1LRN - chains A and B; structure by X-ray diffraction, 2.10 A resolution.

[Chain A]
Name: KDO-8-phosphate synthetase
From: Aquifex aeolicus
Notes: EC 4.1.2.16
UniProt: O66496 (KDSA_AQUAE); residues 1001-1267 here correspond to UniProt positions 1-267 (UniProt number = residue number - 1000)
Chain sequence (267 residues; row label = number of the first residue in the row):
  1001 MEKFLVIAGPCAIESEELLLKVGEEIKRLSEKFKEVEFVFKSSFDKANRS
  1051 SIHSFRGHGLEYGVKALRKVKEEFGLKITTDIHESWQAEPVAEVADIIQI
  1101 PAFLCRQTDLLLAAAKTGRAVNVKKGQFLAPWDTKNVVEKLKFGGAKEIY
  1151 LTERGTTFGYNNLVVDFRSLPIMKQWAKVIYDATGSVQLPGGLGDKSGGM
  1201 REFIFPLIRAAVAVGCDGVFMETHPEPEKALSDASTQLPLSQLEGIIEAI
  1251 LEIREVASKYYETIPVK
Not modelled in the structure: 1001, 1194-1197, 1265-1267
Sequence notes: engineered mutation Gly-1185 (His185 in O66496)
Metal / ion sites: Cd2+: Cys-1011, Glu-1222, Asp-1233

[Chain B]
Name: KDO-8-phosphate synthetase
From: Aquifex aeolicus
Notes: EC 4.1.2.16
UniProt: O66496 (KDSA_AQUAE); residues 2001-2267 here correspond to UniProt positions 1-267 (UniProt number = residue number - 2000)
Chain sequence (267 residues; numbered 2001 to 2267; the number before each row is that of its first residue):
  2001 MEKFLVIAGPCAIESEELLLKVGEEIKRLSEKFKEVEFVFKSSFDKANRS
  2051 SIHSFRGHGLEYGVKALRKVKEEFGLKITTDIHESWQAEPVAEVADIIQI
  2101 PAFLCRQTDLLLAAAKTGRAVNVKKGQFLAPWDTKNVVEKLKFGGAKEIY
  2151 LTERGTTFGYNNLVVDFRSLPIMKQWAKVIYDATGSVQLPGGLGDKSGGM
  2201 REFIFPLIRAAVAVGCDGVFMETHPEPEKALSDASTQLPLSQLEGIIEAI
  2251 LEIREVASKYYETIPVK
Not modelled in the structure: 2001-2002, 2191-2198, 2265-2267
Sequence notes: engineered mutation Gly-2185 (His185 in O66496)
Metal / ion sites: Cd2+: Cys-2011, Glu-2222, Asp-2233

[Interface between chain A and chain B]
Pairs across the interface (61):
  Ala-1047(A) / Arg-2106(B)
  Ala-1047(A) / Gln-2107(B)
  Ala-1047(A) / Thr-2108(B)  hydrogen bond (backbone-backbone)
  Asn-1048(A) / Arg-2106(B)  hydrogen bond (backbone-side chain)
  Asn-1048(A) / Gln-2107(B)
  Arg-1049(A) / Lys-2140(B)  hydrogen bond (backbone-side chain)
  Ser-1050(A) / Arg-2106(B)  hydrogen bond
  Ser-1050(A) / Asn-2136(B)
  Ser-1050(A) / Lys-2140(B)
  Ile-1052(A) / Thr-2108(B)
  Ile-1052(A) / Lys-2140(B)
  Ile-1052(A) / Phe-2143(B)  hydrophobic
  His-1053(A) / Glu-2139(B)  salt bridge
  Arg-1056(A) / Thr-2108(B)
  Arg-1056(A) / Asp-2109(B)  salt bridge
  Glu-1084(A) / Glu-2084(B)
  Glu-1084(A) / Ser-2085(B)  hydrogen bond
  Ser-1085(A) / Glu-2084(B)  hydrogen bond
  Phe-1103(A) / Phe-2103(B)
  Phe-1103(A) / Arg-2106(B)
  Phe-1103(A) / Gln-2107(B)
  Phe-1103(A) / Phe-2128(B)  hydrophobic
  Leu-1104(A) / Leu-2104(B)  hydrophobic
  Leu-1104(A) / Gln-2107(B)
  Arg-1106(A) / Ala-2047(B)
  Arg-1106(A) / Asn-2048(B)  hydrogen bond (side chain-backbone)
  Arg-1106(A) / Ser-2050(B)  hydrogen bond
  Arg-1106(A) / Phe-2103(B)
  Gln-1107(A) / Ala-2047(B)
  Gln-1107(A) / Asn-2048(B)
  Gln-1107(A) / Phe-2103(B)
  Gln-1107(A) / Leu-2104(B)
  Thr-1108(A) / Ala-2047(B)  hydrogen bond (backbone-backbone)
  Thr-1108(A) / Ile-2052(B)
  Thr-1108(A) / Arg-2056(B)
  Asp-1109(A) / Arg-2056(B)  salt bridge
  Phe-1128(A) / Phe-2103(B)  hydrophobic
  Phe-1128(A) / Phe-2128(B)  hydrophobic
  Phe-1128(A) / Thr-2157(B)
  Ala-1130(A) / Tyr-2160(B)  hydrophobic
  Ala-1130(A) / Asn-2161(B)
  Pro-1131(A) / Tyr-2160(B)
  Trp-1132(A) / Tyr-2160(B)  hydrophobic
  Trp-1132(A) / Asn-2161(B)
  Asp-1133(A) / Asn-2161(B)
  Asn-1136(A) / Ser-2050(B)
  Glu-1139(A) / His-2053(B)  salt bridge
  Lys-1140(A) / Arg-2049(B)  hydrogen bond (side chain-backbone)
  Lys-1140(A) / Ser-2050(B)
  Lys-1140(A) / Ile-2052(B)
  Phe-1143(A) / Ile-2052(B)  hydrophobic
  Thr-1157(A) / Phe-2128(B)
  Tyr-1160(A) / Ala-2130(B)  hydrophobic
  Tyr-1160(A) / Pro-2131(B)
  Tyr-1160(A) / Trp-2132(B)  hydrophobic
  Tyr-1160(A) / Asp-2166(B)  hydrogen bond
  Asn-1161(A) / Ala-2130(B)
  Asn-1161(A) / Trp-2132(B)
  Asn-1161(A) / Asp-2133(B)
  Asp-1166(A) / Tyr-2160(B)  hydrogen bond
  Gly-1191(A) / Asp-2133(B)
Interface residues without a listed pair, chain A (36 interface residues in all): Ser-1051, Leu-1112, Gln-1127, Leu-1129, Thr-1156, Arg-1168, Pro-1190
Interface residues without a listed pair, chain B (34 interface residues in all): Ser-2051, Leu-2112, Gln-2127, Leu-2129, Thr-2156, Arg-2168

[In short]
36 residues of chain A face 34 of chain B across their interface, with 12 hydrogen bonds and 4 salt bridges.
Polar contacts include His-1053(A)/Glu-2139(B), Arg-1056(A)/Asp-2109(B) and Asp-1109(A)/Arg-2056(B). The Cd2+
site is built by Cys-1011(A), Glu-1222(A) and Asp-1233(A).
Both chains are KDO-8-phosphate synthetase (Aquifex aeolicus). Entry 1LRN (Aquifex aeolicus KDO8P synthase
H185G mutant in complex with Cadmium) was determined by X-ray diffraction, deposited together with 1LRO and
1LRQ.
